8I7O - chains C7 and C8 of the 189 polymer chains in the assembly; structure by electron microscopy, 4.50 A resolution (low resolution: residue-level contacts below are approximate; hydrogen-bond / salt-bridge calls are withheld).

Chain C7 (and C8):
Name: Tektin-3
Source organism: Mus musculus
Notes: chain C8 of this document is another copy of the same molecule, construct and numbering; everything in this record applies to it too
UniProt: Q6X6Z7 (TEKT3_MOUSE); residue numbers follow UniProt; this construct covers 1-490
Amino-acid sequence (490 residues; row label = number of the first residue in the row):
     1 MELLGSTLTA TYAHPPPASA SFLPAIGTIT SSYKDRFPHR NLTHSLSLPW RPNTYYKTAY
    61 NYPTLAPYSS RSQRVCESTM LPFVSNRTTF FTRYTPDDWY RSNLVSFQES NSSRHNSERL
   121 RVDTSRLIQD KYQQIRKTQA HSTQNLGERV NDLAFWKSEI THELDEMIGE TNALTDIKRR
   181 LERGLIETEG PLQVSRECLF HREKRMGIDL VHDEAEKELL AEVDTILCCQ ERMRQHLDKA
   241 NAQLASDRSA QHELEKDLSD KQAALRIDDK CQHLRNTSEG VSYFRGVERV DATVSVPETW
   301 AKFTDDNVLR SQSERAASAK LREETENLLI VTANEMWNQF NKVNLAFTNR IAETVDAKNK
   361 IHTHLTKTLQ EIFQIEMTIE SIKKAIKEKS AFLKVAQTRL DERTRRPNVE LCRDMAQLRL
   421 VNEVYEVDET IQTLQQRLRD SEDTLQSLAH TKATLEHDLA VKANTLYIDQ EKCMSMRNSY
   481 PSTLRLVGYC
Unresolved in the structure: 1-92, 202-213, 348-490 (chain C8: 1-147, 267-293, 487-490)
Swiss-Prot annotation at these positions:
  - glycosylation: Thr7 (O-linked (GalNAc...) threonine), Thr9 (O-linked (GalNAc...) threonine), Thr11 (O-linked (GalNAc...) threonine), Asn41 (N-linked (GlcNAc...) asparagine), Asn86 (N-linked (GlcNAc...) asparagine), Asn111 (N-linked (GlcNAc...) asparagine), Asn276 (N-linked (GlcNAc...) asparagine)

Interface between chain C7 and chain C8:
Residue-residue contacts - 81 pairs, chain C7 then chain C8:
  Arg93(C7) - Leu210(C8)
  Arg93(C7) - His212(C8)
  Tyr94(C7) - Gly207(C8)
  Tyr94(C7) - Ile208(C8)
  Tyr94(C7) - Leu210(C8)
  Tyr94(C7) - Val211(C8)
  Tyr94(C7) - His212(C8)
  Thr95(C7) - Val211(C8)
  Pro96(C7) - Val211(C8)
  Pro96(C7) - His212(C8)
  Trp99(C7) - Arg350(C8)
  Phe107(C7) - Lys360(C8)
  Phe107(C7) - His364(C8)
  Ser110(C7) - Thr368(C8)
  Ser113(C7) - Leu448(C8)
  Arg114(C7) - Lys367(C8)
  Arg114(C7) - Thr368(C8)
  Arg114(C7) - Glu371(C8)
  Ser117(C7) - Glu371(C8)
  Ser117(C7) - Leu448(C8)
  Glu118(C7) - Glu371(C8)
  Leu120(C7) - Arg437(C8)
  Leu120(C7) - Thr444(C8)
  Arg121(C7) - Gln374(C8)
  Arg121(C7) - Ile375(C8)
  Arg121(C7) - Thr378(C8)
  Asp123(C7) - Arg437(C8)
  Thr124(C7) - Arg437(C8)
  Leu127(C7) - Leu434(C8)
  Lys131(C7) - Thr430(C8)
  Lys131(C7) - Thr433(C8)
  Lys131(C7) - Leu434(C8)
  Gln134(C7) - Glu426(C8)
  Ile135(C7) - Glu426(C8)
  Ile135(C7) - Val427(C8)
  Arg136(C7) - Phe392(C8)
  Thr138(C7) - Glu423(C8)
  His141(C7) - Arg419(C8)
  Ser142(C7) - Arg419(C8)
  Ser142(C7) - Glu423(C8)
  Asn145(C7) - Met415(C8)
  Asn145(C7) - Arg419(C8)
  Leu146(C7) - Arg399(C8)
  Arg149(C7) - Asp414(C8)
  Asp260(C7) - Glu410(C8)
  Ala264(C7) - Glu410(C8)
  Asp268(C7) - Arg403(C8)
  Cys271(C7) - Arg399(C8)
  Cys271(C7) - Glu402(C8)
  Cys271(C7) - Arg403(C8)
  Gln272(C7) - Arg399(C8)
  Leu274(C7) - Arg399(C8)
  Asn276(C7) - Phe392(C8)
  Asn276(C7) - Val395(C8)
  Val281(C7) - Lys394(C8)
  Val281(C7) - Thr398(C8)
  Ser282(C7) - Lys394(C8)
  Ser282(C7) - Thr398(C8)
  Tyr283(C7) - Ser390(C8)
  Tyr283(C7) - Lys394(C8)
  Tyr283(C7) - Gln397(C8)
  Phe284(C7) - Gln397(C8)
  Phe284(C7) - Thr398(C8)
  Phe284(C7) - Asp401(C8)
  Val287(C7) - Leu400(C8)
  Val287(C7) - Asp401(C8)
  Glu288(C7) - Leu400(C8)
  Arg289(C7) - Tyr425(C8)
  Asp291(C7) - Arg413(C8)
  Ala292(C7) - Leu411(C8)
  Thr293(C7) - Leu411(C8)
  Thr293(C7) - Cys412(C8)
  Thr293(C7) - Arg413(C8)
  Val294(C7) - Val409(C8)
  Val294(C7) - Leu411(C8)
  Ser295(C7) - Val409(C8)
  Ser295(C7) - Leu411(C8)
  Ser295(C7) - Cys412(C8)
  Ser295(C7) - Arg413(C8)
  Val296(C7) - Arg413(C8)
  Pro297(C7) - Arg413(C8)
Interface residues without a listed pair, chain C7 (51 interface residues in all): Asn111, Gln139, Ile267, Gly280
Interface residues without a listed pair, chain C8 (53 interface residues in all): Asp209, Glu353, Ile361, Ala391, Leu393, Arg406, Pro407, Asn408, Ser441, Thr451

Summary:
Chain C7 and chain C8 form an interface of 51 and 53 residues respectively.
Chain C7 and chain C8 are both Tektin-3 (Mus musculus); the structure, In situ structure of axonemal doublet
microtubules in mouse sperm with 16-nm repeat, was determined by electron microscopy (same publication as
8I7R).
